PDB entry 5BPI | X-ray diffraction, 3.20 A resolution | chains D and F of the 6 polymer chains in the assembly

# Chain D
Molecule: TrmBL2
From: Pyrococcus furiosus
UniProt: Q8U3H1 (TMBL2_PYRFU); residues 2-264 here = UniProt positions 2-264
Amino-acid sequence (263 residues; each row starts with the number of its first residue):
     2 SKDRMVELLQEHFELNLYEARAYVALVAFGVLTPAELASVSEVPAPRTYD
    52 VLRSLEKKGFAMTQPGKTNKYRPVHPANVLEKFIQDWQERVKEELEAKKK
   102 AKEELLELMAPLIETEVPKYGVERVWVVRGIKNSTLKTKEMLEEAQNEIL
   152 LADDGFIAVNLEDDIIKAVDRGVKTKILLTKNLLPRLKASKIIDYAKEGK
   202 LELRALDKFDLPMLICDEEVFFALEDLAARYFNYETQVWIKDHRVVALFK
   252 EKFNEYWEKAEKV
Disordered / not traced: 116-123

# Chain F
Molecule: 21-nt DNA strand
Sequence (21 nucleotides; each row starts with the number of its first residue):
     1 TATATCACTATCGATGATATA

# Chain D / chain F interface
Residue-residue contacts - 8 pairs, chain D then chain F:
  Pro47(D) with DT5(F), base contact; DC6(F), base contact
  Tyr50(D) with DT3(F), hydrogen bond to the phosphate; DA4(F), sugar contact; DT5(F), base contact
  Arg54(D) with DT5(F), salt bridge to the phosphate
  Thr69(D) with DA4(F), phosphate contact
  Asn70(D) with DA4(F), phosphate contact
Interface residues without a listed pair, chain D (6 interface residues in all): Ala46

# Summary
The interface between chain D and chain F involves 6 residues on one side and 4 on the other; the contacts
include 1 hydrogen bond and 1 salt bridge. Polar pairs include Tyr50(D)-DT3(F) and Arg54(D)-DT5(F).
Chain D is TrmBL2 (Pyrococcus furiosus) and chain F is a 21-nt DNA strand; the structure, Structure of TrmBL2,
an archaeal chromatin protein, shows a novel mode of DNA binding, was determined by X-ray diffraction (same
publication as 5BOX, 5BPD and 5BQT).
